Entry 2GRA (X-ray diffraction, 3.10 A resolution); this record covers chain A.

== Chain A ==
Molecule: Pyrroline-5-carboxylate reductase 1
Source organism: Homo sapiens
Notes: EC 1.5.1.2
Reference sequence: P32322 (P5CR1_HUMAN); numbering as in UniProt (aligned over 1-275)
Amino-acid sequence (277 residues; each row starts with the number of its first residue; numbers below 1 keep their minus sign (Arg-1 is residue -1)):
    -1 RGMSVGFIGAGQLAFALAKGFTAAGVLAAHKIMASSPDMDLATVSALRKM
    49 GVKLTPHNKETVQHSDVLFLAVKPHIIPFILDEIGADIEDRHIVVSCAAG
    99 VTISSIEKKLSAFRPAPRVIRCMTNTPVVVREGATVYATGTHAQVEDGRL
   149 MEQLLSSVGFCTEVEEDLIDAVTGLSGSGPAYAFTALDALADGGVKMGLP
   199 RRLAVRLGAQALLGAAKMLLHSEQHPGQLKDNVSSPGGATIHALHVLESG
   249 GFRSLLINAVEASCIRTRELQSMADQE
Construct notes: cloning artifact (-1 to 0)
UniProt features mapped onto this chain:
  - binding site (NADP(+)): Ile6 to Leu11, Ser34, Asn56, Ala69 to Pro72, Cys95 to Ala97
  - binding site (NADPH): Ala8, Gln10, Leu11, Ser34, Asp36, Asn56, Val70, Lys71, Ala97, Asn230
  - binding site (L-proline): Glu164, Ala237, Thr238
  - modified residue: Ser2 (N-acetylserine)
  - natural variant: Arg119 (R119G: In ARCL2B; R119H: In ARCL2B), Ala179 (A179T: In ARCL2B), Gly206 (G206R: In ARCL2B; G206W: In ARCL2B), Gly248 (G248E: In ARCL3B), Arg251 (R251H: In ARCL3B), Ala257 (A257T: In ARCL3B), Arg266 (R266Q: In ARCL2B)
  - mutagenesis: Glu221 (E221A: Reduced enzyme activity), Thr238 (T238A: Decreased pyrroline-5-carboxylate reductase activity)
Disulfides: Cys95-Cys120
Small-molecule neighbours: NADP (NAP; NADP nicotinamide-adenine-dinucleotide phosphate): Arg129, Glu130, Ser154, Ser155, Val156, Gly157, Phe158, Lys215, Leu217, Leu218, His219, Ser220, Glu221

== In short ==
Ligands of chain A: NADP. From UniProt: 15 NADP+-binding residues, 10 NADPH-binding residues, 3
L-proline-binding residues and 2 mutagenesis sites.
Chain A is Pyrroline-5-carboxylate reductase 1 (Homo sapiens); the structure, crystal structure of Human
Pyrroline-5-carboxylate Reductase complexed with nadp, was determined by X-ray diffraction, deposited together
with 2GR9 and 2GER.
